5Z1C - chain U; structure by X-ray diffraction, 1.45 A resolution.

# Chain U
Molecule: Urokinase-type plasminogen activator
Organism: Homo sapiens
Notes: EC 3.4.21.73
UniProt: P00749 (UROK_HUMAN); the construct lacks a stretch of the UniProt sequence and is renumbered around it, so the offset changes along the chain: 16-37 = UniProt 179-200; 38-60 = UniProt 205-227; 63-97 = UniProt 234-268; 98-110 = UniProt 271-283; 5 more segments
Amino-acid sequence (245 residues; row label = number of the first residue in the row; note: 1 number in that range is skipped by the numbering (no residue carries it; nothing is unmodelled there); a row labelled like 37A-37D holds insertion residues (37A, then the next letters in order)):
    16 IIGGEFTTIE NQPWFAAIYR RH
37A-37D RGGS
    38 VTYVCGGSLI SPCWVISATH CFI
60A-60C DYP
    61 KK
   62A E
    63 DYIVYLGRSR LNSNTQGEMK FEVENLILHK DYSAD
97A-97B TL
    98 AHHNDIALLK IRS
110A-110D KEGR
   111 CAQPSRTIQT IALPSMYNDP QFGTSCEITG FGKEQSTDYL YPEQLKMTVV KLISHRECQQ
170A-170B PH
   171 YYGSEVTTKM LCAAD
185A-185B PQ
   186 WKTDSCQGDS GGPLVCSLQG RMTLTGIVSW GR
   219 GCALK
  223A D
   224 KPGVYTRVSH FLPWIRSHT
Cystine bridges: Cys42-Cys58, Cys50-Cys111, Cys136-Cys201, Cys168-Cys182, Cys191-Cys220
Construct notes: engineered mutation Ala122 (Cys299 in P00749), Gln145 (Asn322 in P00749)
Residues lining bound ligands: 1-(4-iodophenyl)methanamine (ZXI): Asp189, Ser190, Cys191, Gln192, Ser195, Val213, Ser214, Trp215, Gly216, Gly219, Cys220, Gly226, Val227
Swiss-Prot annotation at these positions:
  - active site (Charge relay system): His57, Asp102, Ser195
  - modified residue: Ser146 (Phosphoserine)
Reported in the primary citation:
  - binding site for 1-(4-iodophenyl)methanamine: Asp189, Ser190

# In short
Ligands of chain U: 1-(4-iodophenyl)methanamine. From UniProt: 3 active-site residues. From the paper: a
binding site for 1-(4-iodophenyl)methanamine at Asp189 and Ser190.
Chain U is Urokinase-type plasminogen activator (Homo sapiens); the structure, The crystal structure of uPA in
complex with 4-Iodobenzylamine at pH7.4, was determined by X-ray diffraction together with 5YC6 and 5YC7 from
the same study.
